PDB entry 6F5P | X-ray diffraction, 4.14 A resolution (low resolution: residue-level contacts below are approximate; hydrogen-bond / salt-bridge calls are withheld) | chains D and F of the 8 polymer chains in the assembly

Chain D:
Name: Polymerase acidic protein
From: Influenza C virus (strain C/Johannesburg/1/1966)
Notes: EC 3.1.-.-
UniProt: Q9IMP5 (PA_INCJH); residue numbers follow UniProt; this construct covers 1-709
Chain sequence (709 residues; each row starts with the number of its first residue):
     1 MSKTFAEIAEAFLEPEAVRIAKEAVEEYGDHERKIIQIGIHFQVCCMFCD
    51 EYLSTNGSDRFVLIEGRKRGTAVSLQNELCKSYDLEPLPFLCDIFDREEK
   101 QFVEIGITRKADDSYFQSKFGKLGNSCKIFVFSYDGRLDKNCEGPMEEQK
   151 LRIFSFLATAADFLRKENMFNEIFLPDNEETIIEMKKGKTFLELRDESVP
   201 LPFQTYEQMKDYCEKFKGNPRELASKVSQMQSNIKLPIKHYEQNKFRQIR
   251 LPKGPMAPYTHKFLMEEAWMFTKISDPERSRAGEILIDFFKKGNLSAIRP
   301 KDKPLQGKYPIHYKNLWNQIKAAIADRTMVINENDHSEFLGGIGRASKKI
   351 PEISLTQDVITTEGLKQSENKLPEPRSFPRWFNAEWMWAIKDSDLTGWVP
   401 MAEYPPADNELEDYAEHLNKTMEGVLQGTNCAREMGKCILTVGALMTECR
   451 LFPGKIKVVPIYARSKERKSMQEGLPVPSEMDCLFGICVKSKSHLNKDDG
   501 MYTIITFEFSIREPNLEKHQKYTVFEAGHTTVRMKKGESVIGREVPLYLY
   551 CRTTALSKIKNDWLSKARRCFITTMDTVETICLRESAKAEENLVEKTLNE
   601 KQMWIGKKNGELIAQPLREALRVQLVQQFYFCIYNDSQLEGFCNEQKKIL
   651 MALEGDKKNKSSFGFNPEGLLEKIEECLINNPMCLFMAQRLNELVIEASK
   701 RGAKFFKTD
Unresolved in the structure: 709
Bound ions: Mg2+ near E104 (its only coordinating residue here)
Swiss-Prot annotation at these positions:
  - motif: R109 to G124 (Nuclear localization signal 1 (NLS1)), K166 to S228 (Nuclear localization signal 2 (NLS2))
  - binding site (Mn(2+)): H41, E65, D93, E104, I105
What the authors report for this chain:
  - binding site for DNA-directed RNA polymerase subunit: P237, Y241, N659, S661, F663, K704
  - mutagenesis - P237A, Y241A, F663A: decreased catalytic activity on both transcription and replication
  - mutagenesis - K239A, E242A, R701A: unchanged catalytic activity (polymerase activity)
  - mutagenesis - K657A, N659A, S661A, K704A: decreased catalytic activity on mRNA levels

Chain F:
Name: Polymerase basic protein 2
From: Influenza C virus (strain C/Johannesburg/1/1966)
UniProt: Q9IMP3 (PB2_INCJH); numbering as in UniProt (aligned over 1-774)
Chain sequence (774 residues; row label = number of the first residue in the row):
     1 MSLLLTIAKEYKRLCQDAKAAQMMTVGTVSNYTTFKKWTTSRKEKNPSLR
    51 MRWAMSSKFPIIANKRMLEEAQIPKEHNNVALWEDTEDVSKRDHVLASAS
   101 CINYWNFCGPCVNNSEVIKEVYKSRFGRLERRKEIMWKELRFTLVDRQRR
   151 RVDTQPVEQRLRTGEIKDLQMWTLFEDEAPLASKFILDNYGLVKEMRSKF
   201 ANKPLNKEVVAHMLEKQFNPESRFLPVFGAIRPERMELIHALGGETWIQE
   251 ANTAGISNVDQRKNDIRAVCRKVCLAANASIMNAKSKLVEYIKSTSMRIG
   301 ETERKLEELILETDDVSPEVTLCKSALGGQLGKTLSFGPMLLKKISGSGV
   351 KVKDTVYIQGVRAVQFEYWSEQEEFYGEYKSATALFSRKERSLEWITIGG
   401 GINEDRKRLLAMCMIFCRDGDYFKDAPATITMADLSTKLGREIPYQYVMM
   451 NWIQKSEDNLEALLYSRGIVETNPGKMGSSMGIDGSKRAIKSLRAVTIQS
   501 GKIDMPESKEKIHLELSDNLEAFDSSGRIVATILDLPSDKKVTFQDVSFQ
   551 HPDLAVLRDEKTAITKGYEALIKRLGTGDNDIPSLIAKKDYLSLYNLPEV
   601 KLMAPLIRPNRKGVYSRVARKLVSTQVTTGHYSLHELIKVLPFTYFAPKQ
   651 GMFEGRLFFSNDSFVEPGVNNNVFSWSKADSSKIYCHGIAIRVPLVVGDE
   701 HMDTSLALLEGFSVCENDPRAPMVTRQDLIDVGFGQKVRLFVGQGSVRTF
   751 KRTASQRAASSDVNKNVKKIKMSN
Unresolved in the structure: 772-774
Cystine bridges: C270-C323
What the authors report for this chain:
  - mutagenesis - D680A: abolished catalytic activity on both transcription and replication
  - mutagenesis - K678A, Q744A, R748A: decreased catalytic activity

Chain D / chain F interface:
Pairs across the interface (85; chain D residue first):
  M1(D) with K511(F)
  A6(D) with Q330(F)
  E7(D) with Q330(F); K511(F)
  E10(D) with G328(F); Q330(F); H513(F)
  A11(D) with K184(F)
  F12(D) with K184(F)
  E14(D) with A759(F); S760(F)
  P15(D) with G328(F)
  E16(D) with N764(F)
  A17(D) with V763(F)
  R19(D) with V767(F)
  I20(D) with V767(F)
  K22(D) with L514(F)
  F42(D) with V763(F)
  Q43(D) with V763(F)
  C46(D) with D762(F); V763(F)
  M47(D) with D762(F)
  C49(D) with N766(F)
  D50(D) with D762(F)
  D59(D) with K769(F)
  L63(D) with N766(F)
  R67(D) with I770(F)
  Y134(D) with R748(F)
  D135(D) with N717(F); R748(F)
  G136(D) with E716(F); N717(F)
  R137(D) with N717(F)
  L138(D) with E716(F)
  K150(D) with V714(F); E716(F)
  L151(D) with S713(F); V714(F); C715(F); K751(F); T753(F)
  R152(D) with S713(F); Q756(F); R757(F); D762(F)
  F154(D) with V714(F); C715(F)
  S155(D) with S713(F); V714(F)
  A158(D) with R748(F)
  D162(D) with P180(F); R748(F)
  R165(D) with R748(F)
  K166(D) with D168(F)
  D408(D) with R132(F); W137(F)
  N409(D) with W137(F)
  E410(D) with W137(F); E139(F); Q249(F)
  L411(D) with W247(F)
  Y414(D) with R141(F)
  M446(D) with L49(F); W53(F)
  C449(D) with W53(F)
  R450(D) with W53(F); S56(F); S57(F)
  K558(D) with L49(F); W53(F)
  D562(D) with L49(F); R52(F)
  S565(D) with R52(F)
  K566(D) with S48(F); R52(F)
  L583(D) with T246(F)
  S586(D) with R141(F)
  A587(D) with F142(F); T143(F); T246(F)
  K588(D) with T143(F)
  E590(D) with R141(F); F142(F)
  E591(D) with R141(F)
  N592(D) with R141(F)
Also at the interface, not in a pair above, chain D (65 interface residues in all): K3, L13, G66, K140, E147, E148, T159, Y502, R584, V594
Also at the interface, not in a pair above, chain F (53 interface residues in all): L181, S183, A241, E245, L327, K509, E515, K737, S746, A758, K765

In short:
65 residues of chain D face 53 of chain F across their interface. The paper reports a binding site for
DNA-directed RNA polymerase subunit at P237(D), Y241(D) and N659(D) among others; K657A, N659A and S661A of
chain D, among others, reduce catalytic activity on mRNA levels; 14 substitutions were tested in all.
Here chain D is Polymerase acidic protein and chain F is Polymerase basic protein 2, both from Influenza C
virus (strain C/Johannesburg/1/1966). Entry 6F5P (A mechanism for the activation of the influenza virus
transcriptase) was determined by X-ray diffraction, deposited together with 6F5O.
